Entry 8U83 (electron microscopy, 3.98 A resolution); this record covers chains K2 and K3 of the 20 polymer chains in the assembly.

# Chain K2 (and K3)
Molecule: BTB/POZ domain-containing protein KCTD5
Source organism: Homo sapiens
Notes: chain K3 of this document is another copy of the same molecule, construct and numbering; everything in this record applies to it too
Reference sequence: Q9NXV2 (KCTD5_HUMAN); residues 1-234 here = UniProt positions 1-234
Amino-acid sequence (234 residues; numbered 1 to 234; the number before each row is that of its first residue):
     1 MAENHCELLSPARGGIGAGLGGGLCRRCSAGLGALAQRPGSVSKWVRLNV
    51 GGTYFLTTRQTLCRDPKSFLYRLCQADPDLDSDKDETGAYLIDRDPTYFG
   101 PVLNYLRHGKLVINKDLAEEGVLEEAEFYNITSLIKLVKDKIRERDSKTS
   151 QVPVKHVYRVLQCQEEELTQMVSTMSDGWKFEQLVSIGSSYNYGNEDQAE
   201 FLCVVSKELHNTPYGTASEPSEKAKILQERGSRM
Unresolved in the structure: 1-39, 234
Curated features (UniProtKB/Swiss-Prot):
  - modified residue: Ala2 (N-acetylalanine), Ser10 (Phosphoserine)
Reported in the primary citation:
  - mutagenesis - F128A, L161R: abolished catalytic activity (ubiquitylation activity)
  - mutagenesis - L209* (10-fold): decreased binding to Gbeta 
  - mutagenesis - L209*: decreased catalytic activity (activity)
  - mutagenesis - F128A: unchanged binding to Gbeta 
  - mutagenesis - L161R: abolished catalytic activity with Guanine nucleotide-binding protein G(I)/G(S)/G(T) subunit beta-1
  - mutagenesis - L209* (10-fold): decreased binding to Guanine nucleotide-binding protein G(I)/G(S)/G(T) subunit beta-1
  - mutagenesis - L209*: decreased catalytic activity with Guanine nucleotide-binding protein G(I)/G(S)/G(T) subunit beta-1

# Chain K2 / chain K3 interface
Contacting residue pairs - 55 pairs, chain K2 then chain K3:
  Asn49(K2) - Thr53(K3)
  Asn49(K2) - Tyr54(K3)
  Gly51(K2) - Gly51(K3)
  Gly51(K2) - Gly52(K3)
  Gly51(K2) - Thr53(K3)  hydrogen bond (backbone-side chain)
  Gly52(K2) - Gly52(K3)  hydrogen bond (backbone-backbone)
  Gly52(K2) - Thr53(K3)
  Gly52(K2) - Tyr54(K3)
  Asp81(K2) - Trp45(K3)
  Asp81(K2) - Leu56(K3)
  Lys84(K2) - Arg47(K3)
  Lys84(K2) - Tyr54(K3)
  Asp85(K2) - Gly40(K3)  hydrogen bond (side chain-backbone)
  Asp85(K2) - Arg47(K3)  salt bridge
  Glu86(K2) - Arg47(K3)  salt bridge
  Glu86(K2) - Tyr54(K3)
  Glu86(K2) - Thr87(K3)  hydrogen bond
  Leu91(K2) - Arg47(K3)
  Leu91(K2) - Tyr54(K3)
  Leu91(K2) - Leu56(K3)  hydrophobic
  Ile92(K2) - Thr53(K3)
  Ile92(K2) - Phe55(K3)
  Asp93(K2) - Phe55(K3)
  Arg94(K2) - Thr53(K3)
  Asp95(K2) - Val50(K3)
  Asp95(K2) - Gly51(K3)
  Asp95(K2) - Thr53(K3)  hydrogen bond
  Asp95(K2) - Asp95(K3)
  Asp95(K2) - Pro96(K3)
  Thr149(K2) - Lys115(K3)
  Gln151(K2) - Glu208(K3)
  Val152(K2) - Lys148(K3)
  Val152(K2) - Glu208(K3)
  Pro153(K2) - Gly178(K3)
  Val154(K2) - Gly178(K3)  hydrogen bond (backbone-backbone)
  Val154(K2) - Trp179(K3)  hydrogen bond (backbone-backbone)
  Val154(K2) - Lys180(K3)
  Val154(K2) - Glu208(K3)
  His156(K2) - Met175(K3)
  Tyr158(K2) - Val172(K3)
  Tyr158(K2) - Ser173(K3)
  Tyr158(K2) - Met175(K3)
  Tyr158(K2) - Lys180(K3)
  Tyr158(K2) - Phe181(K3)  hydrogen bond (side chain-backbone)
  Arg159(K2) - Ser173(K3)
  Val160(K2) - Thr169(K3)
  Val160(K2) - Val172(K3)  hydrophobic
  Gln183(K2) - Phe181(K3)
  Val185(K2) - Leu184(K3)
  Ile187(K2) - Glu165(K3)
  Ile187(K2) - Asn195(K3)
  Gly188(K2) - Asn195(K3)
  Ser189(K2) - Tyr193(K3)
  Ser189(K2) - Asn195(K3)
  Ser190(K2) - Tyr193(K3)
Interface residues without a listed pair, chain K2 (35 interface residues in all): Val50, Tyr54, Thr97, Glu124, Lys155, Val157, Tyr193, Val204
Interface residues without a listed pair, chain K3 (34 interface residues in all): Thr97, Asn114, Thr149, Asp177, Phe201, Leu209

# Summary
35 residues of chain K2 face 34 of chain K3 across their interface; the contacts include 8 hydrogen bonds and
2 salt bridges. Polar pairs include Asp85(K2)-Arg47(K3), Glu86(K2)-Arg47(K3) and Gly51(K2)-Thr53(K3). The
paper reports that F128A and L161R of chain K2 abolish catalytic activity (ubiquitylation activity); L209* of
chain K2 reduces binding to Gbeta.
Both chains are BTB/POZ domain-containing protein KCTD5 (Homo sapiens). Entry 8U83 (KCTD5/Cullin3/Gbeta1gamma2
Complex: State C From Composite RELION Multi-body Refinement Map) was determined by electron microscopy (same
publication as 8U7Z, 8U80, 8U81, 8U82 and 8U84).
